PDB entry 8UH7 | X-ray diffraction, 2.63 A resolution | chains C and G of the 10 polymer chains in the assembly

== Chain C ==
Molecule: Sliding-clamp-loader large subunit
UniProtKB: P04526 (LOADL_BPT4); residue numbers follow UniProt; this construct covers 1-319
Amino-acid sequence (324 residues; row label = number of the first residue in the row; numbers below 1 keep their minus sign (Gly-4 is residue -4)):
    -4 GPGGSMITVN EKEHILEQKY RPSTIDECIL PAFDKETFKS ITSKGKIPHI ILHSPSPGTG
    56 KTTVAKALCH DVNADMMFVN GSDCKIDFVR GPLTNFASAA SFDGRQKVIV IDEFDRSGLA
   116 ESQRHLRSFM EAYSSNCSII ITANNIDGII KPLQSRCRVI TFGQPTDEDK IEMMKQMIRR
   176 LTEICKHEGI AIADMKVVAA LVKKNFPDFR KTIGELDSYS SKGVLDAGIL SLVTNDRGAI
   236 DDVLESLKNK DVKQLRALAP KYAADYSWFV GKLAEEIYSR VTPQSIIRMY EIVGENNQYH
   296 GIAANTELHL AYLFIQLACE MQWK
Unresolved in the structure: -4 to -1
Sequence notes: expression tag (-4 to 0)
UniProt features mapped onto this chain:
  - binding site (ATP): Glu12 to Tyr15, Ile24, Gly53 to Thr58, Arg205
Ion coordination: Mg2+: Thr57, Glu108 (together with 08T)
Ligand contacts:
  - 08T ([[[(2R,3S,4R,5R)-5-(6-aminopurin-9-yl)-3,4-bis(oxidanyl)oxolan-2-yl]methoxy-oxidanyl-phosphoryl]oxy-oxidanyl-phosphoryl]oxy-tris(fluoranyl)beryllium), molecule 1: Glu12, Tyr15, Arg16, Pro17, Cys23, Ile24, Leu25, Ser51, Pro52, Gly53, Thr54, Gly55, Lys56, Thr57, Thr58, Glu108, Thr137, Asn139, Arg175, Phe204, Arg205, Ile208
  - 08T, molecule 2: Glu126, Pro147, Arg151

== Chain G ==
Molecule: Sliding clamp
UniProtKB: P04525 (CLAMP_BPT4); residues 5001-5228 here correspond to UniProt positions 1-228 (UniProt number = residue number - 5000)
Amino-acid sequence (228 residues; each row starts with the number of its first residue):
  5001 MKLSKDTTAL LKNFATINSG IMLKSGQFIM TRAVNGTTYA EANISDVIDF DVAIYDLNGF
  5061 LGILSLVNDD AEISQSEDGN IKIADARSTI FWPAADPSTV VAPNKPIPFP VASAVTEIKA
  5121 EDLQQLLRVS RGLQIDTIAI TVKEGKIVIN GFNKVEDSAL TRVKYSLTLG DYDGENTFNF
  5181 IINMANMKMQ PGNYKLLLWA KGKQGAAKFE GEHANYVVAL EADSTHDF
Modified / non-standard residues: Mse5001, Mse5022, Mse5030, Mse5184, Mse5187, Mse5189 (selenomethionine; parent Met)

== Chain C / chain G interface ==
Contacting residue pairs (27):
  Met72(C) with Asn5035(G)
  Pro87(C) with Asn5035(G), hydrogen bond (backbone-side chain)
  Asn90(C) with Asn5035(G); Thr5037(G); Asn5183(G); Ala5185(G); Asn5186(G)
  Phe91(C) with Asn5035(G)
  Ser93(C) with Glu5221(G), hydrogen bond; Ala5222(G), hydrogen bond (backbone-backbone)
  Ala94(C) with Leu5220(G); Glu5221(G)
  Ala95(C) with Ala5219(G); Leu5220(G), hydrogen bond (backbone-backbone); Ala5222(G), hydrophobic
  Phe97(C) with Gly5036(G); Thr5037(G); Trp5199(G); Gln5204(G); Gly5205(G); Ala5206(G), hydrophobic; Val5218(G); Ala5219(G), hydrophobic
  Asp98(C) with Gln5204(G)
  Gly99(C) with Lys5203(G); Gln5204(G)
  Asn131(C) with Ala5222(G)
Interface residues without a listed pair, chain C (13 interface residues in all): Ser96, Lys102
Interface residues without a listed pair, chain G (18 interface residues in all): Val5034, Val5217

== Summary ==
13 residues of chain C and 18 residues of chain G are in contact, with 4 hydrogen bonds. Polar contacts
include Pro87(C)-Asn5035(G), Ser93(C)-Glu5221(G) and Ser93(C)-Ala5222(G). Bound to chain C: compound 08T.
Curated annotation (UniProt) lists 12 ATP-binding residues on chain C.
Chain C is Sliding-clamp-loader large subunit and chain G is Sliding clamp; the structure, Structure of T4
Bacteriophage clamp loader bound to the T4 clamp, primer-template DNA, and ATP analog, was determined by X-ray
diffraction, deposited together with 8UK9, 8UNF and 8UNH.
